1GMC - chains F and G of the 4 polymer chains in the assembly; structure by X-ray diffraction, 2.20 A resolution.

Chain F:
Name: Gamma-chymotrypsin A
From: Bos taurus
Notes: EC 3.4.21.1
UniProt: P00766 (CTRA_BOVIN); residues 16-146 here = UniProt positions 16-146
Chain sequence (131 residues; each row starts with the number of its first residue):
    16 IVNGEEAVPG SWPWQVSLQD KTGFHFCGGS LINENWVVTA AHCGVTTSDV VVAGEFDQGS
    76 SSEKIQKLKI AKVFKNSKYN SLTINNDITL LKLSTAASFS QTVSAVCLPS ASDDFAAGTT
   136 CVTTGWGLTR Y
Disulfide bonds: Cys42-Cys58
UniProt features mapped onto this chain:
  - active site (Charge relay system): His57, Asp102

Chain G:
Name: Gamma-chymotrypsin A
From: Bos taurus
Notes: EC 3.4.21.1
UniProt: P00766 (CTRA_BOVIN); numbering as in UniProt (aligned over 149-245)
Chain sequence (97 residues; numbered 149 to 245; the number before each row is that of its first residue):
   149 ANTPDRLQQA SLPLLSNTNC KKYWGTKIKD AMICAGASGV SSCMGDSGGP LVCKKNGAWT
   209 LVGIVSWGSS TCSTSTPGVY ARVTALVNWV QQTLAAN
Unresolved in the structure: 149-150
Disulfide bonds: Cys168-Cys182, Cys191-Cys220
UniProt features mapped onto this chain:
  - active site: Ser195 (Charge relay system)

How chain F and chain G interact:
Pairs across the interface - 148 pairs, chain F then chain G:
  Ile16(F) - Ala158(G)  hydrophobic
  Ile16(F) - Ser189(G)
  Ile16(F) - Asp194(G)  hydrogen bond (backbone-side chain)
  Val17(F) - Val188(G)
  Val17(F) - Ser189(G)  hydrogen bond (backbone-backbone)
  Val17(F) - Cys220(G)  hydrophobic
  Val17(F) - Thr222(G)
  Asn18(F) - Gly187(G)
  Asn18(F) - Val188(G)
  Asn18(F) - Thr222(G)
  Gly19(F) - Gln157(G)
  Gly19(F) - Ala158(G)
  Glu20(F) - Gln156(G)
  Glu20(F) - Gln157(G)  hydrogen bond (backbone-backbone)
  Glu21(F) - Arg154(G)
  Glu21(F) - Leu155(G)
  Glu21(F) - Gln156(G)
  Glu21(F) - Gln157(G)
  Ala22(F) - Leu155(G)  hydrogen bond (backbone-backbone)
  Ala22(F) - Gln157(G)
  Trp27(F) - Gln157(G)  hydrogen bond
  Trp27(F) - Trp207(G)
  Trp29(F) - Trp207(G)  hydrophobic
  Gln30(F) - Leu155(G)
  Gln30(F) - Pro198(G)
  His40(F) - Gly193(G)  hydrogen bond (side chain-backbone)
  Cys42(F) - Ser195(G)  hydrogen bond (side chain-backbone)
  Gly43(F) - Ser195(G)  hydrogen bond (backbone-backbone)
  Gly43(F) - Gly196(G)
  Gly43(F) - Gly197(G)
  Gly44(F) - Gly196(G)
  Ser45(F) - Pro198(G)
  Ile47(F) - Val238(G)  hydrophobic
  Asn48(F) - Leu242(G)
  Trp51(F) - Leu242(G)
  Trp51(F) - Asn245(G)
  Val53(F) - Gly196(G)
  Val53(F) - Leu209(G)  hydrophobic
  Thr54(F) - Gly196(G)
  Ala55(F) - Gly196(G)
  Ala55(F) - Ile212(G)
  Ala55(F) - Val213(G)
  His57(F) - Ser195(G)  hydrogen bond
  His57(F) - Ser214(G)  hydrogen bond (side chain-backbone)
  Cys58(F) - Ser195(G)
  Phe71(F) - Asp153(G)
  Phe71(F) - Arg154(G)
  Phe71(F) - Leu155(G)  hydrogen bond (backbone-backbone)
  Asp72(F) - Asp153(G)
  Gln73(F) - Asp153(G)  hydrogen bond (backbone-backbone)
  Gly74(F) - Asp153(G)
  Phe89(F) - Trp237(G)
  Phe89(F) - Thr241(G)
  Phe89(F) - Asn245(G)
  Asn91(F) - Leu234(G)
  Asn91(F) - Trp237(G)
  Lys93(F) - Ala233(G)
  Lys93(F) - Leu234(G)
  Lys93(F) - Trp237(G)
  Thr98(F) - Met180(G)
  Ile99(F) - Met180(G)
  Ile99(F) - Trp215(G)
  Asn100(F) - Lys177(G)
  Asn100(F) - Ala179(G)
  Asn100(F) - Met180(G)
  Asn101(F) - Ala179(G)
  Asn101(F) - Leu234(G)
  Asp102(F) - Ser214(G)  hydrogen bond
  Asp102(F) - Ala229(G)
  Ile103(F) - Ile212(G)  hydrophobic
  Ile103(F) - Leu234(G)  hydrophobic
  Ile103(F) - Trp237(G)  hydrophobic
  Ile103(F) - Val238(G)  hydrophobic
  Leu105(F) - Trp237(G)  hydrophobic
  Leu105(F) - Thr241(G)
  Leu105(F) - Leu242(G)  hydrophobic
  Lys107(F) - Asn245(G)
  Val121(F) - Val200(G)  hydrophobic
  Val121(F) - Trp207(G)
  Val121(F) - Leu209(G)
  Cys122(F) - Ala206(G)  hydrophobic
  Cys122(F) - Trp207(G)  hydrogen bond (backbone-backbone)
  Cys122(F) - Thr208(G)
  Cys122(F) - Leu209(G)  hydrogen bond (backbone-backbone)
  Leu123(F) - Thr208(G)
  Pro124(F) - Thr208(G)
  Pro124(F) - Leu209(G)
  Pro124(F) - Val231(G)
  Pro124(F) - Thr232(G)
  Pro124(F) - Val235(G)
  Ser125(F) - Thr232(G)
  Ala126(F) - Thr232(G)
  Ala126(F) - Val235(G)
  Ala126(F) - Asn236(G)
  Asp128(F) - Thr232(G)
  Asp129(F) - Lys203(G)  hydrogen bond (backbone-side chain)
  Phe130(F) - Leu162(G)  hydrophobic
  Phe130(F) - Lys203(G)
  Phe130(F) - Thr208(G)
  Phe130(F) - Val210(G)  hydrophobic
  Ala132(F) - Leu162(G)
  Ala132(F) - Leu163(G)
  Ala132(F) - Ser164(G)
  Gly133(F) - Leu162(G)  hydrogen bond (backbone-backbone)
  Thr134(F) - Leu160(G)
  Thr134(F) - Pro161(G)
  Thr134(F) - Leu162(G)  hydrogen bond (backbone-backbone)
  Thr135(F) - Ser159(G)
  Thr135(F) - Leu160(G)
  Cys136(F) - Ser159(G)
  Cys136(F) - Leu160(G)  hydrogen bond (backbone-backbone)
  Cys136(F) - Leu162(G)  hydrophobic
  Cys136(F) - Leu199(G)  hydrophobic
  Cys136(F) - Val200(G)
  Cys136(F) - Cys201(G)  disulfide
  Val137(F) - Ala158(G)
  Val137(F) - Pro198(G)
  Val137(F) - Leu199(G)
  Val137(F) - Val200(G)  hydrogen bond (backbone-backbone)
  Val137(F) - Trp207(G)  hydrophobic
  Thr138(F) - Gln157(G)
  Thr138(F) - Ala158(G)  hydrogen bond (backbone-backbone)
  Thr138(F) - Leu160(G)
  Thr138(F) - Ser190(G)
  Thr138(F) - Pro198(G)  hydrogen bond (side chain-backbone)
  Thr138(F) - Val213(G)
  Thr139(F) - Gln156(G)
  Thr139(F) - Gln157(G)
  Thr139(F) - Pro198(G)
  Gly140(F) - Leu155(G)
  Gly140(F) - Gln156(G)  hydrogen bond (backbone-backbone)
  Gly140(F) - Asp194(G)
  Trp141(F) - Thr151(G)
  Trp141(F) - Pro152(G)
  Trp141(F) - Asp153(G)  hydrogen bond (side chain-backbone)
  Trp141(F) - Arg154(G)
  Trp141(F) - Leu155(G)
  Trp141(F) - Asp194(G)  hydrogen bond (backbone-side chain)
  Gly142(F) - Pro152(G)
  Gly142(F) - Met192(G)
  Gly142(F) - Gly193(G)
  Gly142(F) - Asp194(G)  hydrogen bond (backbone-side chain)
  Leu143(F) - Thr151(G)
  Leu143(F) - Cys191(G)
  Leu143(F) - Met192(G)  hydrogen bond (backbone-backbone)
  Thr144(F) - Pro152(G)
  Tyr146(F) - Ser218(G)
  Tyr146(F) - Thr219(G)
Interface residues without a listed pair, chain F (66 interface residues in all): Phe41, Lys90, Ser92, Thr104, Ala131
Interface residues without a listed pair, chain G (59 interface residues in all): Tyr228
Disulfides between the chains: Cys136(F)-Cys201(G)

Summary:
Chain F and chain G form an interface of 66 and 59 residues respectively; the contacts include 1 disulfide
bond and 27 hydrogen bonds. Among the polar pairs are Ile16(F)-Asp194(G), Trp27(F)-Gln157(G) and
His40(F)-Gly193(G).
Here chain F is Gamma-chymotrypsin A and chain G is Gamma-chymotrypsin A, both from Bos taurus. Entry 1GMC
(The X-ray crystal structure of the tetrahedral intermediate of gamma-chymotrypsin in hexane) was determined
by X-ray diffraction, deposited together with 1GMD.
